Entry 5Y6L (X-ray diffraction, 2.90 A resolution); this record covers chains B and C of the 5 polymer chains in the assembly.

== Chain B ==
Protein: Eukaryotic translation elongation factor 1 epsilon-1
Source organism: Homo sapiens
Notes: fragment: aimp3 with additional s sequence at the n-terminus
UniProtKB: O43324 (MCA3_HUMAN); residues 1-174 here = UniProt positions 1-174
Sequence (186 residues; numbered -11 to 174; the number before each row is that of its first residue; numbers below 1 keep their minus sign (Met-11 is residue -11)):
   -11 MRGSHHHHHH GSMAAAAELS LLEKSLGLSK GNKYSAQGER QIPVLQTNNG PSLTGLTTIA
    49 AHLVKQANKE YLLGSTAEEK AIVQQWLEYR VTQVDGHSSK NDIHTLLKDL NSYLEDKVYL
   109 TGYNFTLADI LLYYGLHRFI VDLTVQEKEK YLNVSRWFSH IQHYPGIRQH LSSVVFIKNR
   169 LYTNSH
Not modelled in the structure: -11 to -1, 173-174
Differences from the reference sequence: initiating methionine (-11); expression tag (-10 to 0); engineered mutation Ser147 (Cys in O43324)
Curated features (UniProtKB/Swiss-Prot):
  - region: Lys57 to Ser63 (Linker)
  - modified residue: Ala2 (N-acetylalanine), Lys138 (N6-acetyllysine)
  - mutagenesis: Ala69 (A69R: Disrupts interaction with MARS1), Gln73 (Q73R: Disrupts interaction with MARS1), Arg144 (R144A: Disrupts interaction with EPRS1)

== Chain C ==
Protein: Bifunctional glutamate/proline--tRNA ligase
Source organism: Homo sapiens
Notes: EC 6.1.1.17; fragment: eprs gst-like domain
UniProtKB: P07814 (SYEP_HUMAN); residue numbers follow UniProt; this construct covers 1-175
Sequence (175 residues; row label = number of the first residue in the row):
     1 MATLSLTVNS GDPPLGALLA VEHVKDDVSI SVEEGKENIL HVSENVIFTD VNSILRYLAR
    61 VATTAGLYGS NLMEHTEIDH WLEFSATKLS SSDSFTSTIN ELNHSLSLRT YLVGNSLSLA
   121 DLSVWATLKG NAAWQEQLKQ KKAPVHVKRW FGFLEAQQAF QSVGTKWDVS TTKAR
Not modelled in the structure: 1, 172-175
Differences from the reference sequence: engineered mutation Ser92 (Cys in P07814), Ser105 (Cys in P07814), Ser123 (Cys in P07814)

== How chain B and chain C interact ==
Contacting residue pairs - 25 pairs, chain B then chain C:
  Glu103(B) - Val145(C)
  Glu103(B) - Arg149(C)
  Lys105(B) - Arg149(C)
  Val106(B) - Phe153(C)  hydrophobic
  Tyr111(B) - Arg149(C)
  Tyr111(B) - Gly152(C)
  Tyr111(B) - Phe153(C)  hydrophobic
  Tyr111(B) - Ala156(C)  hydrophobic
  Leu140(B) - Ser107(C)
  Leu140(B) - Leu108(C)  hydrophobic
  Asn141(B) - His146(C)
  Arg144(B) - Arg109(C)
  Arg144(B) - Thr110(C)
  Arg144(B) - Arg149(C)
  His148(B) - Thr110(C)
  His151(B) - Asn115(C)
  Ile165(B) - Leu108(C)
  Lys166(B) - Leu108(C)  hydrogen bond (side chain-backbone)
  Lys166(B) - Arg109(C)
  Asn167(B) - Leu108(C)
  Arg168(B) - His104(C)
  Arg168(B) - Ser107(C)
  Arg168(B) - Leu108(C)
  Thr171(B) - His104(C)
  Asn172(B) - His104(C)
Other interface residues (no listed pair), chain B (18 interface residues in all): Asp104, Tyr107, Ser147
Other interface residues (no listed pair), chain C (14 interface residues in all): Leu106, Tyr111

== Summary ==
The interface between chain B and chain C involves 18 residues on one side and 14 on the other; the contacts
include 1 hydrogen bond. Its one hydrogen-bonded contact is Lys166(B)-Leu108(C). From UniProt: 3 mutagenesis
sites on chain B.
Here chain B is Eukaryotic translation elongation factor 1 epsilon-1 and chain C is Bifunctional
glutamate/proline--tRNA ligase, both from Homo sapiens. Entry 5Y6L (A subcomplex crystal structure of human
cytosolic aspartyl-tRNA synthetase and heterotetrameric glutathione transferase-homology domains in multi-tRNA
...) was determined by X-ray diffraction.
